Entry 3PUX (X-ray diffraction, 2.30 A resolution); this record covers chains F and G of the 5 polymer chains in the assembly.

Chain F:
Name: Maltose transport system permease protein malF
Source organism: Escherichia coli
UniProt: P02916 (MALF_ECOLI); residues 1-514 here = UniProt positions 1-514
Chain sequence (514 residues; each row starts with the number of its first residue):
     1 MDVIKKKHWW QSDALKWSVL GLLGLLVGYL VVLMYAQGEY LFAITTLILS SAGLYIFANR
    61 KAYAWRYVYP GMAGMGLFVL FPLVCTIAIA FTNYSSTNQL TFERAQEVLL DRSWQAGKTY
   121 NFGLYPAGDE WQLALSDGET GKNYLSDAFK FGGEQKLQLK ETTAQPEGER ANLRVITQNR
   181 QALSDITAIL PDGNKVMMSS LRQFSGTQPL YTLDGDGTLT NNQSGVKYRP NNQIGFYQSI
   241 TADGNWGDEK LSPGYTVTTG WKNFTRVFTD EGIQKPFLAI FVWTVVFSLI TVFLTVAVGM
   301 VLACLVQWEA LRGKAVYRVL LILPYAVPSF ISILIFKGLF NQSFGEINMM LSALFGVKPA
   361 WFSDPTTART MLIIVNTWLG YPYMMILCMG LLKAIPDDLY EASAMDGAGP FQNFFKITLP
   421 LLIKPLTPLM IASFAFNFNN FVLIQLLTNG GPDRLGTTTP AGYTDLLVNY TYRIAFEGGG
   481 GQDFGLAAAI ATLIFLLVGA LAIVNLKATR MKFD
Not modelled in the structure: 1-9, 241-244, 504-514
UniProt features mapped onto this chain:
  - mutagenesis: Leu334 (L334W: Ability to transport lactose in a saturable manner), Leu372 (L372W: Growth on maltose but not on media containing either maltoheptaose or maltoheptaose plus maltose), Asn376 (N376K/H: No growth on maltose), Gly380 (G380C/S: No growth on maltose), Glu401 (E401A/C/K/L: Reduction of transport rate), Ser403 (S403C/D/K/L: Reduction of transport rate), Gly407 (G407A/P: No effect), Pro420 (P420A: No effect)

Chain G:
Name: Maltose transport system permease protein malG
Source organism: Escherichia coli
UniProt: P68183 (MALG_ECOLI); residue numbers follow UniProt; this construct covers 1-296
Chain sequence (296 residues; numbered 1 to 296; the number before each row is that of its first residue):
     1 MAMVQPKSQK ARLFITHLLL LLFIAAIMFP LLMVVAISLR QGNFATGSLI PEQISWDHWK
    61 LALGFSVEQA DGRITPPPFP VLLWLWNSVK VAGISAIGIV ALSTTCAYAF ARMRFPGKAT
   121 LLKGMLIFQM FPAVLSLVAL YALFDRLGEY IPFIGLNTHG GVIFAYLGGI ALHVWTIKGY
   181 FETIDSSLEE AAALDGATPW QAFRLVLLPL SVPILAVVFI LSFIAAITEV PVASLLLRDV
   241 NSYTLAVGMQ QYLNPQNYLW GDFAAAAVMS ALPITIVFLL AQRWLVNGLT AGGVKG
Not modelled in the structure: 1, 7-8
UniProt features mapped onto this chain:
  - mutagenesis: Glu190 (E190A/C/K/L: Reduction of transport rate), Ala192 (A192D/S/L: Loss of transport and MalK dissociation from the membrane), Gly196 (G196A: No effect; G196P: Loss of transport and MalK dissociation from the membrane), Pro209 (P209A: No effect)

Interface between chain F and chain G:
Residue-residue contacts (145; chain F residue first):
  Leu33(F) - Tyr150(G)  hydrophobic
  Met34(F) - Tyr150(G)
  Gln37(F) - Tyr150(G)
  Glu39(F) - Arg146(G)  salt bridge
  Glu39(F) - Glu149(G)
  Glu39(F) - Tyr150(G)
  Phe42(F) - Leu143(G)  hydrophobic
  Phe42(F) - Arg146(G)
  Phe42(F) - Leu147(G)  hydrophobic
  Tyr63(F) - Met113(G)  hydrophobic
  Tyr63(F) - Pro199(G)
  Tyr63(F) - Trp200(G)
  Ala64(F) - Ala109(G)
  Ala64(F) - Met113(G)  hydrophobic
  Ala64(F) - Phe115(G)  hydrophobic
  Trp65(F) - Leu121(G)  hydrophobic
  Tyr67(F) - Thr105(G)
  Tyr67(F) - Cys106(G)
  Tyr67(F) - Tyr108(G)  hydrophobic
  Tyr67(F) - Ala109(G)  hydrophobic
  Tyr67(F) - Met113(G)  hydrophobic
  Tyr67(F) - Pro199(G)
  Tyr67(F) - Trp200(G)  hydrogen bond (side chain-backbone)
  Val68(F) - Cys106(G)  hydrophobic
  Val68(F) - Ala109(G)  hydrophobic
  Pro70(F) - Leu102(G)  hydrophobic
  Gly71(F) - Leu102(G)
  Gly71(F) - Ile170(G)
  Met72(F) - Leu121(G)  hydrophobic
  Met72(F) - Met125(G)  hydrophobic
  Gly74(F) - Gly168(G)
  Met75(F) - Gln129(G)
  Met75(F) - Gly168(G)
  Met75(F) - Ile170(G)  hydrophobic
  Met75(F) - Ala171(G)  hydrophobic
  Leu77(F) - Leu143(G)
  Leu77(F) - Phe164(G)  hydrophobic
  Phe78(F) - Leu140(G)  hydrophobic
  Phe78(F) - Leu143(G)  hydrophobic
  Phe78(F) - Phe144(G)  hydrophobic
  Phe78(F) - Phe164(G)  hydrophobic
  Phe78(F) - Ala165(G)
  Val79(F) - Phe128(G)
  Val79(F) - Gln129(G)
  Val79(F) - Gly168(G)
  Leu80(F) - Phe128(G)  hydrophobic
  Phe81(F) - Ala139(G)
  Phe81(F) - Leu143(G)  hydrophobic
  Pro82(F) - Ala139(G)  hydrophobic
  Leu83(F) - Phe128(G)  hydrophobic
  Leu83(F) - Phe131(G)  hydrophobic
  Cys85(F) - Ala139(G)  hydrophobic
  Thr86(F) - Phe131(G)
  Thr86(F) - Leu135(G)
  Leu302(F) - Leu20(G)  hydrophobic
  Leu302(F) - Phe23(G)  hydrophobic
  Leu305(F) - Thr16(G)
  Gln307(F) - Asn287(G)  hydrogen bond
  Trp308(F) - Leu13(G)  hydrophobic
  Trp308(F) - Thr16(G)
  Ala310(F) - Leu13(G)
  Leu311(F) - Thr16(G)
  Leu311(F) - His17(G)
  Leu311(F) - Leu20(G)  hydrophobic
  Arg312(F) - His17(G)
  Gly313(F) - His17(G)
  Tyr317(F) - His17(G)  hydrogen bond
  Tyr317(F) - Leu20(G)  hydrophobic
  Tyr317(F) - Leu21(G)
  Tyr317(F) - Ile24(G)
  Arg318(F) - Phe278(G)
  Arg318(F) - Gln282(G)  hydrogen bond
  Val319(F) - Thr275(G)
  Val319(F) - Phe278(G)
  Val319(F) - Leu279(G)  hydrophobic
  Leu320(F) - Ile24(G)  hydrophobic
  Leu320(F) - Ile27(G)
  Leu321(F) - Leu20(G)  hydrophobic
  Leu321(F) - Phe23(G)  hydrophobic
  Leu321(F) - Ile24(G)  hydrophobic
  Leu323(F) - Leu31(G)  hydrophobic
  Leu323(F) - Thr275(G)
  Pro324(F) - Ile27(G)
  Pro324(F) - Leu31(G)
  Tyr325(F) - Leu221(G)  hydrophobic
  Tyr325(F) - Ile224(G)  hydrophobic
  Ala326(F) - Ala271(G)
  Ala326(F) - Ile274(G)
  Val327(F) - Leu31(G)  hydrophobic
  Pro328(F) - Ala267(G)
  Pro328(F) - Ser270(G)
  Phe330(F) - Leu253(G)  hydrophobic
  Phe330(F) - Tyr258(G)
  Phe330(F) - Phe263(G)  hydrophobic
  Ile331(F) - Phe263(G)  hydrophobic
  Leu334(F) - Trp260(G)  hydrophobic
  Ile335(F) - Pro30(G)
  Ile335(F) - Met33(G)
  Ile335(F) - Val34(G)  hydrophobic
  Ile335(F) - Ile37(G)  hydrophobic
  Phe336(F) - Pro30(G)  hydrophobic
  Leu339(F) - Phe29(G)  hydrophobic
  Leu339(F) - Met33(G)  hydrophobic
  Glu346(F) - Phe29(G)
  Glu346(F) - Met33(G)
  Glu346(F) - Gly47(G)
  Trp378(F) - Ile27(G)  hydrogen bond (side chain-backbone)
  Trp378(F) - Pro30(G)  hydrophobic
  Trp378(F) - Leu31(G)  hydrophobic
  Tyr381(F) - Phe23(G)
  Tyr381(F) - Ile27(G)
  Tyr383(F) - Leu221(G)  hydrophobic
  Ile386(F) - Val217(G)
  Leu387(F) - Val217(G)  hydrophobic
  Leu387(F) - Leu221(G)  hydrophobic
  Met389(F) - Phe278(G)  hydrophobic
  Met389(F) - Gln282(G)
  Met389(F) - Leu285(G)
  Gly390(F) - Tyr180(G)
  Gly390(F) - Val217(G)
  Gly390(F) - Leu285(G)
  Leu392(F) - Asn287(G)
  Lys393(F) - Tyr180(G)
  Lys393(F) - Pro213(G)
  Lys393(F) - Leu285(G)
  Lys393(F) - Val286(G)
  Lys393(F) - Asn287(G)  hydrogen bond
  Ala394(F) - Tyr180(G)  hydrophobic
  Ala394(F) - Thr183(G)
  Asp397(F) - Asn287(G)
  Asp397(F) - Gly288(G)
  Glu401(F) - Met3(G)
  Pro410(F) - Arg12(G)
  Pro428(F) - Leu126(G)  hydrophobic
  Pro428(F) - Trp175(G)  hydrophobic
  Leu429(F) - Leu172(G)  hydrophobic
  Leu429(F) - Thr176(G)
  Ala432(F) - Leu172(G)  hydrophobic
  Tyr472(F) - Val134(G)  hydrophobic
  Ala491(F) - Pro132(G)
  Ala491(F) - Val134(G)  hydrophobic
  Phe495(F) - Ile127(G)
  Phe495(F) - Met130(G)
  Phe495(F) - Phe131(G)  hydrophobic
  Phe495(F) - Pro132(G)
Also at the interface, not in a pair above, chain F (87 interface residues in all): Leu30, Ile87, Ile89, Val298, Glu309, Ile322, Ser332, Leu391, Tyr400, Ala404, Ala435, Asn439, Phe484, Ala487, Ala488, Thr492, Ile494, Gly499
Also at the interface, not in a pair above, chain G (84 interface residues in all): Ala2, Met28, Ala45, Phe110, Pro116, Ser136, Ile214, Ile220, Ala264

Summary:
87 residues of chain F and 84 residues of chain G are in contact; the contacts include 6 hydrogen bonds and 1
salt bridge. Polar contacts include Glu39(F)-Arg146(G), Tyr67(F)-Trp200(G) and Gln307(F)-Asn287(G).
Chain F is Maltose transport system permease protein malF and chain G is Maltose transport system permease
protein malG, both from Escherichia coli; the structure, Crystal Structure of an outward-facing MBP-Maltose
transporter complex bound to ADP-BeF3, was determined by X-ray diffraction (same publication as 3PUV, 3PUW and
3RLF).
